Entry 9NBO (electron microscopy, 3.00 A resolution); this record covers chain A.

Chain A:
Protein: Arsenite transporter ATPase-like protein, arsA
Source organism: Leptospirillum ferriphilum
UniProtKB: J9ZFA3 (J9ZFA3_LEPFM); numbering as in UniProt (aligned over 2-587)
Chain sequence (594 residues; numbered 0 to 593; the number before each row is that of its first residue; numbering starts at 0):
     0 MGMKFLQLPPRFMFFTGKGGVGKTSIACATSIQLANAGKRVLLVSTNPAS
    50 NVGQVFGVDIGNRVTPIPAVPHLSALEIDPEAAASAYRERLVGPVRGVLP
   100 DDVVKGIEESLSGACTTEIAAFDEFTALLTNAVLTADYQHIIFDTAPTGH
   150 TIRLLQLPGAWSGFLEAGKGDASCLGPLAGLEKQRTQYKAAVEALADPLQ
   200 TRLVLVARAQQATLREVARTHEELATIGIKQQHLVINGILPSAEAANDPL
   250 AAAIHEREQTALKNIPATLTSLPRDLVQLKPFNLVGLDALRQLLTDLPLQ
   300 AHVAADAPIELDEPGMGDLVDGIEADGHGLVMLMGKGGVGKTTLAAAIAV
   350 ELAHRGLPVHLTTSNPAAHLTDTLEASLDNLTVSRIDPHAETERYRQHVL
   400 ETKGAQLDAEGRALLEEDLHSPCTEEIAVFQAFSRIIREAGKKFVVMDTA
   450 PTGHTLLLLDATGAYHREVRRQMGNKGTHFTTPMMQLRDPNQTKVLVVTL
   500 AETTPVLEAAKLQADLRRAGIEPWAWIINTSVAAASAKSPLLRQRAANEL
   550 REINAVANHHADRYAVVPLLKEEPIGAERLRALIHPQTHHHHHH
Disordered / not traced: 0-1, 299-305, 474-479, 586-593
Construct notes: cloning artifact (0-1); engineered mutation Asn-46 (Asp in J9ZFA3), Asn-364 (Asp in J9ZFA3); expression tag (588-593)
Bound ions: Mg2+ site 1: Thr-23 (together with ATP); Mg2+ site 2: Thr-341 (together with ATP)
Ligand contacts:
  - arsenic (ARS): Cys-114, Cys-173, Ser-420, Cys-422, Thr-423
  - ATP (adenosine-5'-triphosphate), molecule 1: Lys-17, Gly-18, Gln-209, Ala-211, Thr-212, Lys-335, Gly-336, Gly-337, Val-338, Gly-339, Lys-340, Thr-341, Thr-342, Asn-364, Asn-528, Thr-529, Val-566, Pro-567, Leu-568, Leu-569, Glu-572, Pro-573
  - ATP, molecule 2: Gly-18, Gly-19, Val-20, Gly-21, Lys-22, Thr-23, Ser-24, Asn-46, Ser-49, Asp-143, Thr-144, Pro-146, Arg-207, Asn-236, Gly-237, Val-276, Gln-277, Leu-278, Lys-279, Phe-281, Asn-282, Leu-283, Leu-292, Lys-335, Gly-336, Glu-501, Thr-503, Pro-504, Glu-507, Arg-544
What the authors report for this chain:
  - arsenic coordination: Cys-114, Cys-173, Cys-422
  - binding site for ATP: Lys-17, Lys-22, Asn-46, Arg-207, Lys-335, Asn-364, Arg-544
  - catalytic residues: Lys-17, Lys-335
  - conformationally variable residues (helix shift, loop rearrangement, side-chain flip): Lys-17, Cys-114, Thr-144 to Thr-147, Gln-155 to Ala-166, Lys-335, Cys-422, Thr-448 to Thr-451, Asp-459 to Gly-462
  - contacts within the chain: Arg-214/Asp-371 (salt bridge)
  - mutagenesis - C173A: decreased binding to arsenic
  - mutagenesis - C173A: decreased catalytic activity on arsenic
  - Mg2+ coordination: Asp-143

Overview:
Bound to chain A: ATP and arsenic. The paper reports catalytic residues Lys-17 and Lys-335; C173A reduces
binding to arsenic.
Chain A is Arsenite transporter ATPase-like protein, arsA (Leptospirillum ferriphilum); the structure, Closed
conformation of ArsA from L. ferriphilum in complex with MgATP and arsenite, was determined by electron
microscopy together with 9NBL, 9NBM and 9NBW from the same study.
